PDB entry 9J53 | electron microscopy, 3.30 A resolution | chains B and A

Chain B (and A):
Molecule: Solute carrier family 53 member 1
Source organism: Homo sapiens
Notes: chain A of this document is another copy of the same molecule, construct and numbering; everything in this record applies to it too
Reference sequence: Q9UBH6 (S53A1_HUMAN); residues 1-696 here = UniProt positions 1-696
Sequence (720 residues; each row starts with the number of its first residue):
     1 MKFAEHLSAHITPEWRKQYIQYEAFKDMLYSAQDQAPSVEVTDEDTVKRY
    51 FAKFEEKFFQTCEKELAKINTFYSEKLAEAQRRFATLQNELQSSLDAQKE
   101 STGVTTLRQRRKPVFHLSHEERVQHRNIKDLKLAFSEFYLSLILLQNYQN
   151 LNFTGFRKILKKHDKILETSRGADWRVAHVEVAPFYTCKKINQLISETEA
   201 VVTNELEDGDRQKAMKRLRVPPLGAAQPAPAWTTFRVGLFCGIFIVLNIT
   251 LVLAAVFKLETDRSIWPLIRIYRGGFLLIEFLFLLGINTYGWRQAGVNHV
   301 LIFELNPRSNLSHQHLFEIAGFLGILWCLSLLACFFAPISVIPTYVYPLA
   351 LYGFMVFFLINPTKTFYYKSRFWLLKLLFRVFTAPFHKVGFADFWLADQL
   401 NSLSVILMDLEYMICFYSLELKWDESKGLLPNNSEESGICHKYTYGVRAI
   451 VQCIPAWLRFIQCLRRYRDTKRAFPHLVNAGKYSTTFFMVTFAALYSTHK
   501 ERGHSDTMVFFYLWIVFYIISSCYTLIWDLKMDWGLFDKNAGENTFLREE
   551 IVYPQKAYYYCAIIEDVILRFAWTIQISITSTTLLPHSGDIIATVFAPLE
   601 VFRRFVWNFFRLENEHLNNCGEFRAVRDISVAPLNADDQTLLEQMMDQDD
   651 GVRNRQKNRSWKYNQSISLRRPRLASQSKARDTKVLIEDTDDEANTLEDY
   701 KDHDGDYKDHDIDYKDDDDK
Unresolved in the structure: 1-228, 432-445, 625-720
Differences from the reference sequence: expression tag (697-720)
Small-molecule neighbours:
  - 1,2-diacyl-sn-glycero-3-phosphocholine (PC1), molecule 1: A231, W232, F235
  - 1,2-diacyl-sn-glycero-3-phosphocholine (PC1), molecule 2: V237, C241, F244, F276, E280, F283, I287, Y290, H313, Q314, F317
  - 1,2-diacyl-sn-glycero-3-phosphocholine (PC1), molecule 3: L278, F281, L282, L285, H299, L305, N306, S309, N310, L311, L323, Y352, M355, V356, L359, K369, S370, R371, W373, L374, L378, W395, Q399, I406, L407, L410
Curated features (UniProtKB/Swiss-Prot):
  - region: K158 to K165 (Important for inositol polyphosphate binding)
  - binding site (phosphate): D398, N401, K482, Y483, R570, R603, R604
  - site: W573 (Gating residue for phosphate transport)
  - modified residue: S668 (Phosphoserine), T690 (Phosphothreonine)
  - natural variant: S136 (S136N: In IBGC6), L140 (L140P: In IBGC6), L145 (L145P: In IBGC6), L218 (L218S: In IBGC6), R459 (R459C: In IBGC6), N619 (N619D: In IBGC6), I629 (I629S: In IBGC6)
  - mutagenesis: Y22 (Y22A: Decreases phosphate efflux), K158 (K158A: Decreases phosphate efflux. Decreases phosphate efflux; when associated with A-161 and A-165), K161 (K161A: Decreases phosphate efflux; when associated with A-158 and A-165), K165 (K165A: Decreases phosphate efflux; when associated with A-158 and A-161), R211 (R211E: Increases phosphate efflux; when associated with E-219), R219 (R219E: Increases phosphate efflux; when associated with E-211), F235 (F235G: Decreases phosphate efflux), G238 (G238F: Monomeric; decreases phosphate efflux), L239 (L239G: Decreases phosphate efflux), G242 (G242F: Monomeric; decreases phosphate efflux), R270 (R270A: Decreases phosphate efflux), R273 (R273A: Decreases phosphate efflux), 21 further mutagenesis entries in UniProt
Reported in the primary citation:
  - binding site for phosphate ion: N401, S404, Q452, W573
  - contacts within the chain: R570-W573 (cation-pi contact), W573-I577
  - mutagenesis - N401A, Q452A, Y483F, W573A, W573L, W573N, W573Y, E600A, R603A: decreased growth

How chain B and chain A interact:
Pairs across the interface (18):
  A231(B) - T234(A)
  T234(B) - A231(A)
  T234(B) - F235(A)
  F235(B) - T234(A)
  F235(B) - G238(A)
  G238(B) - F235(A)
  G238(B) - G238(A)
  G238(B) - L239(A)  hydrogen bond (backbone-backbone)
  L239(B) - G238(A)
  L239(B) - L239(A)
  L239(B) - G242(A)
  C241(B) - F235(A)  hydrophobic
  C241(B) - L239(A)  hydrophobic
  G242(B) - I243(A)
  I243(B) - G242(A)
  I243(B) - V246(A)  hydrophobic
  V246(B) - I243(A)  hydrophobic
  V246(B) - V246(A)  hydrophobic
Interface residues without a listed pair, chain B (11 interface residues in all): V237, L247
Interface residues without a listed pair, chain A (10 interface residues in all): C241, I245

In short:
The interface between chain B and chain A involves 11 residues on one side and 10 on the other, with 1
hydrogen bond. The hydrogen-bonded pair G238(B)-L239(A) is a backbone contact. The paper reports a binding
site for phosphate ion at N401(B), S404(B) and Q452(B) among others; N401A, Q452A and Y483F of chain B, among
others, reduce growth; 9 substitutions were tested in all.
Both chains are Solute carrier family 53 member 1 (Homo sapiens). Entry 9J53 (CryoEM structure of human XPR1
in complex with phosphate in state C) was determined by electron microscopy together with 9J51, 9J52 and 9J4X
from the same study.
